Entry 6D2Z (X-ray diffraction, 1.18 A resolution); this record covers chains A and C.

Chain A:
Protein: U6 snRNA phosphodiesterase
Source organism: Homo sapiens
Notes: EC 3.1.4.-
Reference sequence: Q9BQ65 (USB1_HUMAN); numbering as in UniProt (aligned over 79-265)
Amino-acid sequence (191 residues; row label = number of the first residue in the row):
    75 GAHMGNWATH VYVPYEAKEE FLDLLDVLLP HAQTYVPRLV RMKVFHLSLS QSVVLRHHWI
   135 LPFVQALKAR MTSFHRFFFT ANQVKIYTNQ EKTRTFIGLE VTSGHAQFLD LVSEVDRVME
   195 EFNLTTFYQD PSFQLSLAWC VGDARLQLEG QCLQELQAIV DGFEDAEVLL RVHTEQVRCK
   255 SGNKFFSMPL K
Not modelled in the structure: 75-77
Sequence notes: expression tag (75-78); engineered mutation Gln208 (His in Q9BQ65)
UniProt features mapped onto this chain:
  - active site: His120 (Proton acceptor)
  - binding site (AMP): His120 to Ser122, Tyr202, Asp204 to Phe207, Leu209, Ser210
  - binding site (UMP): Gln164, Tyr202, Ser206, Phe207, Leu209, Ser210
  - mutagenesis: His120 (H120A: Abolishes exoribonuclease activity. Does not restore U6 snRNA processing when expressed in deleted mpn1 yeast cells; when associated with A-208 ...), Ser122 (S122C: Significantly decreases exonuclease activity), Tyr202 (Y202A: Significantly decreases exonuclease activity), Ser210 (S210C: Significantly decreases exonuclease activity)
What the authors report for this chain:
  - binding site for the 2-nt RNA strand (chain C): Met116, Val118, His120, Tyr202
  - catalytic residues: His120
  - contacts within the chain: Ser206-Gln208 (hydrogen bond)
  - mutagenesis - Y202A, H208Q: decreased catalytic activity
  - specificity-determining residues: Ser210 (from molecular simulation)

Chain C:
Molecule: 2-nt RNA strand
Sequence (2 nucleotides; row label = number of the first residue in the row):
     1 UA

Interface between chain A and chain C:
Pairs across the interface (17):
  His84(A) - U1(C)  sugar contact
  Met116(A) - U1(C)  hydrogen bond to the base
  Lys117(A) - U1(C)  base contact
  Val118(A) - U1(C)  hydrogen bond to the base
  His120(A) - U1(C)  hydrogen bond to the sugar
  Ser122(A) - A2(C)  hydrogen bond to the phosphate
  Tyr161(A) - A2(C)  phosphate contact
  Thr162(A) - A2(C)  sugar contact
  Asn163(A) - A2(C)  phosphate contact
  Phe170(A) - U1(C)  sugar contact
  Phe170(A) - A2(C)  sugar contact
  Tyr202(A) - A2(C)  stacking on the base
  Asp204(A) - A2(C)  hydrogen bond to the base
  Ser206(A) - A2(C)  hydrogen bond to the base
  Gln208(A) - A2(C)  hydrogen bond to the base
  Ser210(A) - U1(C)  phosphate contact
  Ser210(A) - A2(C)  phosphate contact
Interface residues without a listed pair, chain A (18 interface residues in all): Ser126, Gln164, Pro205

In short:
Chain A and chain C form an interface of 18 and 2 residues respectively, with 7 hydrogen bonds and 1 aromatic
stacking contact. Polar contacts include Met116(A)-U1(C), Val118(A)-U1(C) and Asp204(A)-A2(C). The paper
reports the catalytic residue His120(A); Y202A and H208Q of chain A reduce catalytic activity.
Here chain A is U6 snRNA phosphodiesterase (Homo sapiens) and chain C is a 2-nt RNA strand. Entry 6D2Z
(Structure of human Usb1 with uridine-adenosine, inactive H208Q mutant) was determined by X-ray diffraction
together with 6D30 and 6D31 from the same study.
